3O28 - chain A; structure by X-ray diffraction, 2.00 A resolution.

[Chain A]
Name: Glutamate receptor 2
Source organism: Rattus norvegicus
Notes: fragment: Ligand binding domain, to 527 and 653 to 796
UniProt: P19491 (GRIA2_RAT); the construct has insertions or renumbered stretches relative to UniProt, so the offset changes along the chain: 3-117 = UniProt 413-527; 120-262 = UniProt 653-795
Sequence (263 residues; each row starts with the number of its first residue):
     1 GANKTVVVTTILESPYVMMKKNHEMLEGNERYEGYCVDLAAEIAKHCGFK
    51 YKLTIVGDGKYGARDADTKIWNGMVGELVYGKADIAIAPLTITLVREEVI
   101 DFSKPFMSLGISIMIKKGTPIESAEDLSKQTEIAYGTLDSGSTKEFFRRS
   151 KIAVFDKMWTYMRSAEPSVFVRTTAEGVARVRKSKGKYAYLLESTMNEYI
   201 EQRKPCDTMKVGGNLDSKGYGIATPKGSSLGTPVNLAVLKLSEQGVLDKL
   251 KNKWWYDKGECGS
Disordered / not traced: 1-2, 263
Differences from the reference sequence: linker (118-119)
Cystine bridges: C206-C261
Small-molecule neighbours:
  - glutamic acid (GLU): Y61, P89, L90, T91, R96, L138, G141, S142, T143, E193, M196, Y220
  - O28 (2-({[3-(trifluoromethyl)-4,5,6,7-tetrahydro-1H-indazol-1-yl]acetyl}amino)-4,5,6,7-tetrahydro-1-benzothiophene-3-carboxamide): I92, K104, P105, F106, M107, S108, S217, K218, G219, L239, S242, L247
UniProt features mapped onto this chain:
  - binding site (L-glutamate): P89, T91, R96, S142, T143, E193
  - site: R64 (Interaction with the cone snail toxin Con-ikot-ikot), I121 (Crucial to convey clamshell closure to channel opening), R148 (Interaction with the cone snail toxin Con-ikot-ikot), K240 (Interaction with the cone snail toxin Con-ikot-ikot)
  - glycosylation: N3 (N-linked (GlcNAc...) asparagine)
  - modified residue (Phosphoserine): S150, S184

[In short]
Ligands of chain A: compound O28 and glutamic acid. UniProt lists 6 L-glutamate-binding residues.
Chain A is Glutamate receptor 2 (Rattus norvegicus); the structure, Ligand-binding domain of GluA2 (flip)
ionotropic glutamate receptor in complex with an allosteric modulator, was determined by X-ray diffraction
together with 3O29 and 3O2A from the same study.
